PDB entry 6OUC | electron microscopy, 2.80 A resolution | chain A

[Chain A]
Molecule: Viral protein 1
Source organism: Snow Mountain virus
UniProtKB: Q80RD6 (Q80RD6_9CALI); numbering as in UniProt (aligned over 1-542)
Amino-acid sequence (542 residues; numbered 1 to 542; the number before each row is that of its first residue):
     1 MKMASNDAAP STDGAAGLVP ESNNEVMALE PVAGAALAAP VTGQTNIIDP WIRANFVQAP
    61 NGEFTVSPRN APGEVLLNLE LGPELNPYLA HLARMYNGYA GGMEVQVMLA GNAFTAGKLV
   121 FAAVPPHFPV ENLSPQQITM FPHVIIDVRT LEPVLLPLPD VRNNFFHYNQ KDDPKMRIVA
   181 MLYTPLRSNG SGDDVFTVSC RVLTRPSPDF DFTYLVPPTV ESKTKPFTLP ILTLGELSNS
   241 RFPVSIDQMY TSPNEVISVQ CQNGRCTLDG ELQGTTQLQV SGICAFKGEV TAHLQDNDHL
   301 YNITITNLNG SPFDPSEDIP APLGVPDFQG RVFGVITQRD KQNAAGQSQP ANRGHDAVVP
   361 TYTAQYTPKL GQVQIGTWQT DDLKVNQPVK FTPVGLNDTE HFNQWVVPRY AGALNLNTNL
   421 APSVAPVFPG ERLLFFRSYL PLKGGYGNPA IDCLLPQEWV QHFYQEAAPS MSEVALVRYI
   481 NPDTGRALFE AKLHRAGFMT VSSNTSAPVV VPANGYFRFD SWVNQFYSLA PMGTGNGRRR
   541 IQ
Not modelled in the structure: 1-46, 191-194, 534-542
Ion coordination: Zn2+: His-293, His-299
What the authors report for this chain:
  - Zn2+ coordination: His-293, His-299
  - conformationally variable residues (order/disorder transition, side-chain flip): Gln-295 to Asp-298, Trp-378 to Asp-381, Asp-382

[In short]
His-293 and His-299 form the Zn2+ site. From the paper: Zn2+ coordination by His-293 and His-299;
conformational variability at Gln-295, Trp-378 and Asp-382.
Chain A is Viral protein 1 (Snow Mountain virus); the structure, Asymmetric focsued reconstruction of human
norovirus GII.2 Snow Mountain Virus strain VLP asymmetric unit in T=1 ..., was determined by electron
microscopy, deposited together with 6OTF, 6OU9, 6OUT and 6OUU.
